7UIJ - chains A and D of the 6 polymer chains in the assembly; structure by X-ray diffraction, 2.70 A resolution.

[Chain A]
Molecule: Monoclonal B5 Fab Heavy Chain
Source organism: Mus musculus
Notes: antibody fragment or engineered binder
Amino-acid sequence (236 residues; numbered 1 to 236; the number before each row is that of its first residue):
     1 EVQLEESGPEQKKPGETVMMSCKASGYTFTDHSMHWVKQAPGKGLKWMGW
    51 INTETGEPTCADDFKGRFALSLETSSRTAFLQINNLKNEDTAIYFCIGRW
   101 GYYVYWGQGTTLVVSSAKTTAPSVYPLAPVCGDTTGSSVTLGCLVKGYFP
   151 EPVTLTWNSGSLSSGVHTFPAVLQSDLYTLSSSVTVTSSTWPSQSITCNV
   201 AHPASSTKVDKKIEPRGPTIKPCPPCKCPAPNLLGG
Unresolved in the structure: 130-134, 216-236
Disulfides: Cys22-Cys96, Cys143-Cys198

[Chain D]
Molecule: Outer surface protein C
Source organism: Borreliella burgdorferi B31
UniProtKB: Q07337 (OSPC_BORBU); numbering as in UniProt (aligned over 38-201)
Amino-acid sequence (164 residues; row label = number of the first residue in the row):
    38 KGPNLTEISKKITDSNAVLLAVKEVEALLSSIDEIAAKAIGKKIHQNNGL
    88 DTENNHNGSLLAGAYAISTLIKQKLDGLKNEGLKEKIDAAKKCSETFTNK
   138 LKEKHTDLGKEGVTDADAKEAILKTNGTKTKGAEELGKLFESVEVLSKAA
   188 KEMLANSVKELTSP
Unresolved in the structure: 38-42, 201
UniProt features mapped onto this chain:
  - natural variant: Asp51 (D51E: In strain: 2591), Leu56 (L56V: In strain: 2591), Ala64 to Ser67 (sequence variant, change not given here; In strain: 2591), Ile72 to His93 (sequence variant, change not given here; In strain: 2591), Ala103 (A103V: In strain: 2591), Lys109 to Gln110 (sequence variant, change not given here; In strain: 2591), Glu118 to Gly119 (sequence variant, change not given here; In strain: 2591), Asp125 to Ala126 (sequence variant, change not given here; In strain: 2591), Ser131 to Thr133 (sequence variant, change not given here; In strain: 2591), Asn136 (N136D: In strain: 2591), Glu140 to Asp144 (sequence variant, change not given here; In strain: 2591), Lys147 to Val150 (sequence variant, change not given here; In strain: 2591), 5 further natural variant entries in UniProt
  - mutagenesis: Lys60 (K60Y: Wild-type virulence in mice, no antibody response in mice, decreased heart colonization-), Glu61 to Glu63 (Bacteria are non-infectious in mice, no antibody response in mice, increased affinity for human plasminogen), Glu61 (E61Q: Bacteria are non-infectious in mice, no antibody response in mice), Glu63 (E63Q: Wild-type virulence in mice, no antibody response in mice, colonizes organs like wild-type)

[Chain A / chain D interface]
Residue-residue contacts (19):
  Glu1(A) - Lys166(D)  salt bridge
  Tyr27(A) - Glu171(D)
  Tyr27(A) - Gly174(D)
  Tyr27(A) - Lys175(D)
  Tyr27(A) - Glu178(D)
  Thr28(A) - Glu178(D)  hydrogen bond
  Thr28(A) - Lys185(D)
  His32(A) - Glu181(D)  salt bridge
  Glu54(A) - Lys188(D)  salt bridge
  Trp100(A) - Lys161(D)
  Trp100(A) - Thr162(D)
  Trp100(A) - Gly174(D)
  Gly101(A) - Asp70(D)
  Gly101(A) - Lys161(D)
  Tyr102(A) - Glu71(D)  hydrogen bond
  Tyr102(A) - Ala74(D)  hydrophobic
  Tyr102(A) - Lys75(D)
  Tyr103(A) - Thr162(D)
  Tyr105(A) - Thr162(D)
Also at the interface, not in a pair above, chain A (11 interface residues in all): Thr30
Also at the interface, not in a pair above, chain D (15 interface residues in all): Asn163

[Overview]
11 residues of chain A and 15 residues of chain D are in contact; the contacts include 2 hydrogen bonds and 3
salt bridges. Among the polar pairs are Glu1(A)-Lys166(D), His32(A)-Glu181(D) and Glu54(A)-Lys188(D). From
UniProt: 4 mutagenesis sites on chain D.
Chain A is Monoclonal B5 Fab Heavy Chain (Mus musculus) and chain D is Outer surface protein C (Borreliella
burgdorferi B31); the structure, Structural studies of B5-OspC complex, was determined by X-ray diffraction
(same publication as 7UJ2).
